Entry 4CCD (X-ray diffraction, 1.97 A resolution); this record covers chain A.

[Chain A]
Molecule: Galactocerebrosidase
From: Mus musculus
Notes: EC 3.2.1.46
UniProt: P54818 (GALC_MOUSE); residues 25-668 here correspond to UniProt positions 41-684 (UniProt number = residue number + 16)
Amino-acid sequence (654 residues; each row starts with the number of its first residue):
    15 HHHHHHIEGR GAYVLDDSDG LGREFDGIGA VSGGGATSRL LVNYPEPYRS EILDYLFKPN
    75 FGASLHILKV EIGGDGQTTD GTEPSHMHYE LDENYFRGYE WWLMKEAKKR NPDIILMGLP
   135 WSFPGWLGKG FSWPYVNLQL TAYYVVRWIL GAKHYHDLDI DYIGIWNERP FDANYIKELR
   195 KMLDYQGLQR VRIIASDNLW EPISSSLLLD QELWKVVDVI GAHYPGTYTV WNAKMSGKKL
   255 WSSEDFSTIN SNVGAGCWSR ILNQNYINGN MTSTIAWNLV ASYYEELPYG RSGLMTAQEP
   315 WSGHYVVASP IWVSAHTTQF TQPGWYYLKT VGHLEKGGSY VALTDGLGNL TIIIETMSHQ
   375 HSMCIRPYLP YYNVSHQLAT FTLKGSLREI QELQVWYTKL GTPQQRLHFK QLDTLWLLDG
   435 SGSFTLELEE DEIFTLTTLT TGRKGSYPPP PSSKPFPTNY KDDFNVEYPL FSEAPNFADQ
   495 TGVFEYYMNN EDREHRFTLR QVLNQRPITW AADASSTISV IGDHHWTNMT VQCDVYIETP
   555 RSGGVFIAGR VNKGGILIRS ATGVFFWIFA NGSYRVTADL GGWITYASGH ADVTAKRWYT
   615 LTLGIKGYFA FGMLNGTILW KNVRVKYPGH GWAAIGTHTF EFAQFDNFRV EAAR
Not modelled in the structure: 15-24, 416-419
Disulfides: Cys271-Cys378
Covalent attachments: 2-deoxy-alpha-D-galactopyranose (2DG) linked to Glu258; N-acetylglucosamine (NAG) linked to Asn284, Asn363, Asn387, Asn542
Construct notes: expression tag (15-24)
Metal / ion sites: Ca2+: Asp477, Asn479, Phe511, Asp660
Ligand contacts: 2-deoxy-alpha-D-galactopyranose (2DG): Gly48, Thr92, Thr93, Trp135, Asn181, Glu182, Tyr238, Ser261, Trp291, Tyr303, Ile379, Trp524
UniProt features mapped onto this chain:
  - active site: Glu182 (Proton donor/acceptor), Glu258 (Nucleophile)
  - binding site (substrate): Thr93, Trp135, Asn181, Arg380
  - glycosylation (N-linked (GlcNAc...) asparagine): Asn284, Asn363, Asn387, Asn542, Asn585, Asn629
From the paper describing this entry:
  - catalytic residues: Glu258
  - binding site for 2-deoxy-alpha-D-galactopyranose: Tyr238, Glu258
  - conformationally variable residues (side-chain flip): Glu182, Glu258, Arg380
  - catalytic residues: Glu182 (proposed by the authors, not directly observed)
  - mutagenesis - E258Q: abolished catalytic activity
  - mutagenesis - E258Q: unchanged stability
  - disease-associated variants - R380L, R380W: decreased catalytic activity (citing earlier work)

[Overview]
2-deoxy-alpha-D-galactopyranose is covalently linked to Glu258. Covalently linked N-acetylglucosamine: at
Asn284, Asn363, Asn387 and Asn542. Asp477, Asn479, Phe511 and Asp660 form the Ca2+ site. Curated annotation
(UniProt) lists active-site residues Glu182 and Glu258 and 4 substrate-binding residues. The paper reports
catalytic residues Glu258 and Glu182; R380L and R380W reduce catalytic activity.
Chain A is Galactocerebrosidase (Mus musculus); the structure, Structure of mouse galactocerebrosidase with
D-galactal: enzyme- intermediate complex, was determined by X-ray diffraction (same publication as 4CCC and
4CCE).
